6OQA - chains A and D of the 4 polymer chains in the assembly; structure by X-ray diffraction, 2.20 A resolution.

# Chain A
Protein: Peptidyl-prolyl cis-trans isomerase FKBP1A
Notes: EC 5.2.1.8
UniProtKB: P62942 (FKB1A_HUMAN); residue numbers follow UniProt; this construct covers 1-108
Amino-acid sequence (108 residues; numbered 1 to 108; the number before each row is that of its first residue):
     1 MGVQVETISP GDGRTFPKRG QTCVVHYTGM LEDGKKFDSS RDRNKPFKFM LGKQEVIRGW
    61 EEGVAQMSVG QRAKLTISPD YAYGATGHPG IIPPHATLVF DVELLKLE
Small-molecule neighbours:
  - 60Z ((3R,4E,7E,10R,11S,12R,13S,16R,17R,24aS)-11,17-dihydroxy-10,12,16-trimethyl-3-[(2R)-1-phenylbutan-2-yl]-6,9,10,11,12,13,14,15,16,17,22,23,24,24a-tetradecahydro-3H-13,17-epoxypyrido[2,1-c][1,4]oxazacyclohenicosine-1,18,19(21H)-trione): Tyr27, Phe37, Asp38, Arg43, Phe47, Gln54, Glu55, Val56, Ile57, Trp60, Tyr83, His88, Ile91, Ile92, Phe100
  - PE8 (3,6,9,12,15,18,21-heptaoxatricosane-1,23-diol): Arg43, Asn44, Lys45, Lys48, Lys106, Glu108
Curated features (UniProtKB/Swiss-Prot):
  - modified residue: Lys53 (N6-acetyllysine)

# Chain D
Protein: Centrosome-associated protein CEP250
Organism: Homo sapiens
UniProtKB: Q9BV73 (CP250_HUMAN), isoform Q9BV73-2; residues 2134-2231 here correspond to UniProt positions 2078-2175 (UniProt number = residue number - 56)
Amino-acid sequence (98 residues; numbered 2134 to 2231; the number before each row is that of its first residue):
  2134 MEEQSLKLDS LEPRLQRELE RLQAALRQTE AREIEWREKA QDLALSLAQT KASVSSLQEV
  2194 AMFLQASVLE RDSEQQRLQD ELELTRRALE KERLHSPG
Unresolved in the structure: 2134-2145, 2229-2231
Metal / ion sites: Mg2+: Gln2209, Gln2212 (together with triethylene glycol)
Small-molecule neighbours:
  - 60Z ((3R,4E,7E,10R,11S,12R,13S,16R,17R,24aS)-11,17-dihydroxy-10,12,16-trimethyl-3-[(2R)-1-phenylbutan-2-yl]-6,9,10,11,12,13,14,15,16,17,22,23,24,24a-tetradecahydro-3H-13,17-epoxypyrido[2,1-c][1,4]oxazacyclohenicosine-1,18,19(21H)-trione), molecule 1: Leu2190, Val2193, Phe2196, Leu2197
  - 60Z, molecule 2: Gln2191, Ala2194, Met2195, Gln2198
  - PE8 (3,6,9,12,15,18,21-heptaoxatricosane-1,23-diol), molecule 1: Glu2192, Met2195, Phe2196, Ala2199
  - PE8, molecule 2: Glu2192, Val2193, Phe2196
Reported in the primary citation:
  - binding site for 60Z: Leu2190, Gln2191, Val2193, Ala2194, Met2195, Phe2196, Leu2197, Gln2198

# How chain A and chain D interact
Contacting residue pairs (22; chain A residue first):
  Gly20(A) with Gln2209(D)
  Thr22(A) with Leu2202(D)
  Asp38(A) with Gln2191(D)
  Arg43(A) with Gln2191(D); Met2195(D)
  Lys45(A) with Met2195(D)
  Phe47(A) with Gln2198(D)
  Lys48(A) with Gln2198(D), hydrogen bond (backbone-side chain); Leu2202(D)
  Phe49(A) with Gln2198(D)
  Met50(A) with Leu2202(D); Asp2205(D); Ser2206(D); Gln2209(D)
  Lys53(A) with Asp2205(D); Gln2208(D), hydrogen bond; Gln2209(D), hydrogen bond; Gln2212(D), hydrogen bond
  Glu55(A) with Gln2198(D), hydrogen bond; Val2201(D); Leu2202(D); Asp2205(D)

# In short
11 residues of chain A face 10 of chain D across their interface; the contacts include 5 hydrogen bonds. Among
the polar pairs are Lys48(A)-Gln2198(D), Lys53(A)-Gln2208(D) and Lys53(A)-Gln2209(D). The paper reports a
binding site for 60Z at Leu2190(D), Gln2191(D) and Val2193(D) among others.
Here chain A is Peptidyl-prolyl cis-trans isomerase FKBP1A and chain D is Centrosome-associated protein CEP250
(Homo sapiens). Entry 6OQA (Crystal structure of CEP250 bound to FKBP12 in the presence of FK506-like novel
natural product) was determined by X-ray diffraction.
